4DVF - chains A and C; structure by X-ray diffraction, 1.80 A resolution.

== Chain A ==
Name: Beta-secretase 1
Source organism: Homo sapiens
Notes: EC 3.4.23.46
UniProt: P56817 (BACE1_HUMAN); residues -18 to 393 here correspond to UniProt positions 43-454 (UniProt number = residue number + 61)
Chain sequence (433 residues; numbered -39 to 393; the number before each row is that of its first residue; numbers below 1 keep their minus sign (Met-39 is residue -39)):
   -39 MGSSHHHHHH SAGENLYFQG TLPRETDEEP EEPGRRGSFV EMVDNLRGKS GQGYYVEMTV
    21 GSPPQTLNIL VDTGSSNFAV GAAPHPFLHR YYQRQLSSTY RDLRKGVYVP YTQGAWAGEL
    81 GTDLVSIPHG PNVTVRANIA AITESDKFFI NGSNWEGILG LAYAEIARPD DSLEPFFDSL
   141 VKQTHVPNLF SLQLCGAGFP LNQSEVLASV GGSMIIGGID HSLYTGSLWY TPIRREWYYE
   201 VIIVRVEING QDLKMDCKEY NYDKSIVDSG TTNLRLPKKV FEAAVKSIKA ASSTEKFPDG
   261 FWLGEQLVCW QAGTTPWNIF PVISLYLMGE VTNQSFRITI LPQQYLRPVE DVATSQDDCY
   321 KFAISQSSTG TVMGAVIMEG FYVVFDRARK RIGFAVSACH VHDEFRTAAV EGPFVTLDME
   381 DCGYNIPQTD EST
Not modelled in the structure: -39 to -2, 158-167, 311-314, 387-393
Cystine bridges: Cys155-Cys359, Cys217-Cys382, Cys269-Cys319
Sequence notes: expression tag (-39 to -19); engineered mutation Ala75 (Lys136 in P56817), Ala77 (Glu138 in P56817)
Swiss-Prot annotation at these positions:
  - active site: Asp32, Asp228
  - modified residue (N6-acetyllysine): Lys65, Lys214, Lys218, Lys224, Lys238, Lys239, Lys246
  - glycosylation (N-linked (GlcNAc...) asparagine): Asn92, Asn111, Asn162, Asn293

== Chain C ==
Name: Methyl (2S)-1-[(2R, 5S, 8S, 12S, 13S)-2,13-dibenzyl-12-hydroxy-3,5-dimethyl-8-(2-methylpropyl)-15-(3-[(methylsulfonyl)amino]-5-{[(1R)-1-phenylethyl]carbamoyl}phenyl)-4,7,10,15-tetraoxo-3,6,9,14-tetraazapentadecan-1-oyl]pyrrolidine-2-carboxylate
Chain sequence (7 residues; each row starts with the number of its first residue):
     1 XXFLAXP
Modified positions: QSC ((1R)-1-phenylethanamine) at position 1, USC (5-[(methylsulfonyl)amino]benzene-1,3-dicarboxylic acid) at position 2, ZAE (N-methyl-D-phenylalanine) at position 6; Phe3 (3-hydroxy-4-amino-5-phenylpentanoic acid; PSA); Pro7 (methyl l-prolinate; PLJ)

== Chain A / chain C interface ==
Pairs across the interface (47; chain A residue first):
  Gly11(A) - QSC_1(C)
  Gln12(A) - QSC_1(C)
  Gly13(A) - QSC_1(C)
  Leu30(A) - QSC_1(C)
  Leu30(A) - Phe3(C)
  Asp32(A) - Phe3(C)
  Gly34(A) - Phe3(C)
  Gly34(A) - Leu4(C)  hydrogen bond (backbone-backbone)
  Ser35(A) - Leu4(C)
  Val69(A) - Leu4(C)  hydrophobic
  Pro70(A) - Leu4(C)
  Pro70(A) - Ala5(C)  hydrogen bond (backbone-backbone)
  Pro70(A) - ZAE_6(C)
  Tyr71(A) - USC_2(C)
  Tyr71(A) - Phe3(C)
  Tyr71(A) - Leu4(C)
  Tyr71(A) - Ala5(C)
  Thr72(A) - USC_2(C)
  Thr72(A) - Phe3(C)  hydrogen bond (backbone-backbone)
  Thr72(A) - Ala5(C)
  Gln73(A) - USC_2(C)
  Gln73(A) - Phe3(C)
  Phe108(A) - Phe3(C)
  Ile110(A) - QSC_1(C)
  Trp115(A) - Phe3(C)
  Ile118(A) - Phe3(C)
  Ile126(A) - Leu4(C)
  Ile126(A) - Pro7(C)
  Trp197(A) - Pro7(C)
  Tyr198(A) - Leu4(C)  hydrogen bond (side chain-backbone)
  Tyr198(A) - Pro7(C)
  Lys224(A) - Pro7(C)  hydrogen bond (side chain-backbone)
  Asp228(A) - Phe3(C)
  Ser229(A) - QSC_1(C)
  Gly230(A) - QSC_1(C)
  Gly230(A) - USC_2(C)
  Gly230(A) - Phe3(C)  hydrogen bond (backbone-backbone)
  Thr231(A) - QSC_1(C)
  Thr231(A) - USC_2(C)
  Thr231(A) - Phe3(C)  hydrogen bond (side chain-backbone)
  Thr232(A) - QSC_1(C)
  Thr232(A) - USC_2(C)
  Asn233(A) - USC_2(C)
  Arg235(A) - USC_2(C)
  Arg307(A) - QSC_1(C)
  Ser325(A) - USC_2(C)
  Ala335(A) - QSC_1(C)
Also at the interface, not in a pair above, chain A (33 interface residues in all): Tyr14, Asp223, Thr329

== Overview ==
The interface between chain A and chain C involves 33 residues on one side and 7 on the other, with 7 hydrogen
bonds. Among the polar pairs are Tyr198(A)-Leu4(C), Lys224(A)-Pro7(C) and Thr231(A)-Phe3(C). UniProt lists
active-site residues Asp32(A) and Asp228(A) on chain A.
Chain A is Beta-secretase 1 (Homo sapiens) and chain C is Methyl (2S)-1-[(2R, 5S, 8S, 12S,
13S)-2,13-dibenzyl-12-hydroxy-3,5-dimethyl-8-(2-methylpropyl)-15-(3-[(methylsulfonyl)amino]-5-{[(1R)-1-phenylethyl]carbamoyl}phenyl)-4,7,10,15-tetraoxo-3,6,9,14-tetraazapentadecan-1-oyl]pyrrolidine-2-carboxylate;
the structure, Crystal structure of BACE1 with its inhibitor, was determined by X-ray diffraction, deposited
together with 4DV9, 4FGX, 3UQP and 3UQR.
